Entry 9C4T (X-ray diffraction, 1.46 A resolution); this record covers chains A and B.

[Chain A]
Protein: Menin
Organism: Homo sapiens
Reference sequence: O00255 (MEN1_HUMAN); residue numbers follow UniProt; this construct covers 1-53, 74-386, 399-459, 538-593
Amino-acid sequence (489 residues; row label = number of the first residue in the row; note: 109 numbers in that range are skipped by the numbering (no residue carries them; nothing is unmodelled there); numbers below 1 keep their minus sign (Gly-4 is residue -4)):
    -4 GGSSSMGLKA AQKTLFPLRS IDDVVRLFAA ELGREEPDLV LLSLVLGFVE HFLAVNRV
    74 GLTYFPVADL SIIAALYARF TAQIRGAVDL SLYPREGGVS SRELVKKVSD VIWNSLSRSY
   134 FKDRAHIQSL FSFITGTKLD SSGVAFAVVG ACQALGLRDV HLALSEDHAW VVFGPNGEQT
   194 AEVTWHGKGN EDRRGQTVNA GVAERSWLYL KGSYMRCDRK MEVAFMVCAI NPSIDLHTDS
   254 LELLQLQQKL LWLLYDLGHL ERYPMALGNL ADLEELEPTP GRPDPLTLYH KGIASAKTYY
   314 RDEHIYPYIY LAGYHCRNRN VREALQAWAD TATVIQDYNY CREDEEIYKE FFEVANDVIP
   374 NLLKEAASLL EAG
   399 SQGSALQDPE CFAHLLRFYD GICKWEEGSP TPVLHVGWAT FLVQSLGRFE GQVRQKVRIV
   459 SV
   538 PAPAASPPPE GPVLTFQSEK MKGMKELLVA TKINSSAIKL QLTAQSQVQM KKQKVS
Not modelled in the structure: -4 to 1, 538-546, 589-593
Sequence notes: expression tag (-4 to 0); engineered mutation Ile322 (Met in O00255); variant Ala541 (Thr in O00255)
Ligand contacts: 2-(2-methoxyethoxy)ethanol (PG0): Trp126, Leu129, Ser130, Arg131, Lys135, Trp198
Curated features (UniProtKB/Swiss-Prot):
  - modified residue: Ser543 (Phosphoserine)

[Chain B]
Protein: Histone-lysine N-methyltransferase 2A
Reference sequence: Q03164 (KMT2A_HUMAN); residue numbers follow UniProt; this construct covers 4-15
Amino-acid sequence (13 residues; each row starts with the number of its first residue):
     4 SARWRFPARP GTX
Not modelled in the structure: 4-6
Modified residues: NH2 (amino group) at position 16
Sequence notes: engineered mutation Ala5 (Cys in Q03164); amidation (16)
Curated features (UniProtKB/Swiss-Prot):
  - motif: Arg6 to Thr15 (Menin-binding motif (MBM))

[Chain A / chain B interface]
Pairs across the interface (26; chain A residue first):
  Asp136(A) with Trp7(B)
  Arg137(A) with Trp7(B)
  Asp153(A) with Trp7(B), hydrogen bond
  Ser154(A) with Trp7(B)
  Ser155(A) with Trp7(B); Phe9(B); Pro10(B)
  Ser178(A) with Phe9(B)
  Glu179(A) with Phe9(B)
  Asp180(A) with Phe9(B)
  His181(A) with Phe9(B)
  Phe238(A) with Pro10(B), hydrophobic
  Cys241(A) with Ala11(B), hydrophobic
  Ala242(A) with Pro10(B), hydrophobic
  Met278(A) with Pro10(B); Ala11(B); Arg12(B)
  Asn282(A) with Ala11(B)
  Tyr319(A) with Arg12(B), hydrogen bond; Pro13(B)
  Ile322(A) with Pro13(B), hydrophobic
  Tyr323(A) with Ala11(B), hydrogen bond (side chain-backbone); Arg12(B); Pro13(B), hydrophobic
  Glu359(A) with Arg12(B), salt bridge
  Glu363(A) with Arg12(B), salt bridge
Other interface residues (no listed pair), chain A (23 interface residues in all): Lys135, Leu177, Ala182, Ala279
Other interface residues (no listed pair), chain B (7 interface residues in all): Arg8

[Summary]
23 residues of chain A face 7 of chain B across their interface; the contacts include 3 hydrogen bonds and 2
salt bridges. Polar contacts include Glu359(A)-Arg12(B), Glu363(A)-Arg12(B) and Asp153(A)-Trp7(B). Chain A
binds 2-(2-methoxyethoxy)ethanol.
Here chain A is Menin (Homo sapiens) and chain B is Histone-lysine N-methyltransferase 2A. Entry 9C4T (menin
mutant M327I in complex with MLL peptide) was determined by X-ray diffraction together with 9C4S, 9C4U and
9C4V from the same study.
